Entry 6FV4 (X-ray diffraction, 1.97 A resolution); this record covers chains A and B.

[Chain A (and B)]
Protein: N-acetylglucosamine-6-phosphate deacetylase
Source organism: Mycobacterium smegmatis (strain ATCC 700084 / mc(2)155)
Notes: EC 3.5.1.25; chain B of this document is another copy of the same molecule, construct and numbering; everything in this record applies to it too
Reference sequence: A0QU89 (A0QU89_MYCS2); numbering as in UniProt (aligned over 1-385)
Sequence (401 residues; numbered -15 to 385; the number before each row is that of its first residue; numbers below 1 keep their minus sign (His-15 is residue -15)):
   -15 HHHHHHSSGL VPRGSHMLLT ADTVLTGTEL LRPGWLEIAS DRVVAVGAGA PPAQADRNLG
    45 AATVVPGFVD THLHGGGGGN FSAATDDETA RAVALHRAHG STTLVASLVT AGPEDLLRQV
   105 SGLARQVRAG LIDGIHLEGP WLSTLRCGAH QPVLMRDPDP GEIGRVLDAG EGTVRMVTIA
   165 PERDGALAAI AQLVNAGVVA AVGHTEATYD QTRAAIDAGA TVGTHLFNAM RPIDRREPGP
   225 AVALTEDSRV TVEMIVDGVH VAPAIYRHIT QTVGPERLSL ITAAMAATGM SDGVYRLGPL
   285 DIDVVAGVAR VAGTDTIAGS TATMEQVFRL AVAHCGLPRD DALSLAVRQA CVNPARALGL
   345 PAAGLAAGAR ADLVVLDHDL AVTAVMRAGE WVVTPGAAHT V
Disordered / not traced: -15 to -3, 379-385 (chain B: -15 to -3, 383-385)
Construct notes: expression tag (-15 to 0); engineered mutation Ala267 (Asp in A0QU89)
Bound ions: Cd2+ site 1 near Asp40 (its only coordinating residue here); Zn2+: His56, His58, Glu122; Cd2+ site 2: Glu122, His188, His209 (together with N-acetyl-D-glucosamine-6-phosphate)
Ligand contacts: N-acetyl-D-glucosamine-6-phosphate (16G; 2-acetamido-2-deoxy-6-O-phosphono-alpha-D-glucopyranose): His58, Glu122, Arg130, Cys131, Gly132, Ala133, His134, His188, His209, Phe211, Asn212, Ala213, Met214, His244, Leu281, Thr300, Ile301, Ala302, Gly303
Reported in the primary citation:
  - self-association interface (contacts with another copy of this molecule); pairs are residue here / residue on that copy: Glu230-Arg251 (salt bridge)
  - mutagenesis - D267A: unchanged binding to N-acetyl-D-glucosamine-6-phosphate
  - conformationally variable residues (loop rearrangement): Glu122 to Pro136, Met274 to Ser304
  - binding site for N-acetyl-D-glucosamine-6-phosphate: Ala133, Asn212, Ala213, Arg219, His244, Ile301
  - Zn2+ coordination: Glu122
  - Cd2+ coordination: Glu122, His134
  - catalytic residues: His134 (proposed by the authors, not directly observed)

[How chain A and chain B interact]
Pairs across the interface (44; chain A residue first):
  Tyr193(A) with Ala248(B); Arg251(B), hydrogen bond
  Arg197(A) with Arg251(B)
  Phe211(A) with Arg219(B)
  Asn212(A) with Arg219(B)
  Ile217(A) with Ile249(B), hydrophobic
  Asp218(A) with Ile249(B)
  Arg219(A) with Phe211(B); Asn212(B); His244(B), hydrogen bond (side chain-backbone); Val245(B); Ala246(B), hydrogen bond (backbone-backbone); Ile249(B)
  Arg220(A) with Ala246(B)
  Pro222(A) with Ala246(B), hydrophobic; Ile249(B), hydrophobic
  Val226(A) with Ala248(B)
  Thr229(A) with His252(B); Gln255(B), hydrogen bond (backbone-side chain)
  Glu230(A) with Arg251(B), salt bridge; Gln255(B)
  His244(A) with Arg219(B), hydrogen bond (backbone-side chain)
  Val245(A) with Arg219(B)
  Ala246(A) with Arg219(B), hydrogen bond (backbone-backbone); Arg220(B); Pro222(B), hydrophobic
  Ala248(A) with Tyr193(B), hydrophobic; Val226(B)
  Ile249(A) with Ile217(B), hydrophobic; Asp218(B); Arg219(B); Pro222(B), hydrophobic
  Arg251(A) with Tyr193(B), hydrogen bond; Glu230(B), salt bridge
  His252(A) with Thr229(B); His252(B), hydrogen bond; Thr256(B)
  Gln255(A) with Thr229(B), hydrogen bond (side chain-backbone); Glu230(B); Thr256(B), hydrogen bond (side chain-backbone)
  Thr256(A) with His252(B); Gln255(B), hydrogen bond (backbone-side chain); Thr256(B), hydrogen bond
  Ile301(A) with Arg220(B)
Other interface residues (no listed pair), chain A (25 interface residues in all): Pro216, Val243, Arg261
Other interface residues (no listed pair), chain B (23 interface residues in all): Arg197, Val243, Arg261

[Overview]
Chain A and chain B form an interface of 25 and 23 residues respectively; the contacts include 12 hydrogen
bonds and 2 salt bridges. Polar contacts include Glu230(A)-Arg251(B), Tyr193(A)-Arg251(B) and
Arg219(A)-His244(B). Bound to chain A: N-acetyl-D-glucosamine-6-phosphate. The paper reports the catalytic
residue His134(A); D267A of chain A leaves binding to N-acetyl-D-glucosamine-6-phosphate unchanged.
Chain A and chain B are both N-acetylglucosamine-6-phosphate deacetylase (Mycobacterium smegmatis (strain ATCC
700084 / mc(2)155)); the structure, The structure of N-acetyl-D-glucosamine-6-phosphate deacetylase D267A
mutant from Mycobacterium smegmatis in complex with N-acetyl-D-glucosamine-6-phosphate, was determined by
X-ray diffraction, deposited together with 6FV3.
